PDB entry 6OK1 | X-ray diffraction, 1.70 A resolution | chains A and C of the 4 polymer chains in the assembly

# Chain A (and C)
Name: Lipid-transfer protein
Organism: Thermomonospora curvata (strain ATCC 19995 / DSM 43183 / JCM 3096 / NBRC 15933 / NCIMB 10081 / Henssen B9)
Notes: chain C of this document is another copy of the same molecule, construct and numbering; everything in this record applies to it too
UniProtKB: D1AB74 (D1AB74_THECD); numbering as in UniProt (aligned over 1-391)
Sequence (403 residues; row label = number of the first residue in the row):
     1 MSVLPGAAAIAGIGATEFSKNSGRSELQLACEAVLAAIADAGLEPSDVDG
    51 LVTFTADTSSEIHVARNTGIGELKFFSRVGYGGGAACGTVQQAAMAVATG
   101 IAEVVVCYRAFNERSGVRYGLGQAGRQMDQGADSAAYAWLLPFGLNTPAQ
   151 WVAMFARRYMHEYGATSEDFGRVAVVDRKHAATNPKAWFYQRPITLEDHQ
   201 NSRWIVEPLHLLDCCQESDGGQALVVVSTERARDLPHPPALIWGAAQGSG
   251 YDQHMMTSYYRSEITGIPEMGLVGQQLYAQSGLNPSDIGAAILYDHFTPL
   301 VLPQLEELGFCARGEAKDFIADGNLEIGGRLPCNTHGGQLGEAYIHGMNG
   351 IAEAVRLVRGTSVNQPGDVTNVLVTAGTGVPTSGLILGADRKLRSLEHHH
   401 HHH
Unresolved in the structure: 1-2, 118-127, 395-403 (chain C: 1, 119-128, 394-403)
Sequence notes: expression tag (392-403)
Ion coordination: Na+: Val-48, Ile-70, Glu-72
UniProt features mapped onto this chain:
  - active site: Tyr-294 (Proton acceptor), Tyr-344 (Proton donor)
  - mutagenesis: Gly-82 (G82P: Almost loss of activity), Tyr-294 (Y294F: Almost loss of activity. Loss of activity; when associated with F-344), His-296 (H296A: 13-fold decrease in catalytic efficiency), Tyr-344 (Y344F: 322-fold decrease in catalytic efficiency. Loss of activity; when associated with F-294), His-346 (H346A: 11-fold decrease in catalytic efficiency)
What the authors report for this chain:
  - mutagenesis - G82P, Y294F, H296A (40-fold), Y344F (400-fold), H346A (40-fold): decreased catalytic activity
  - mutagenesis - Y294F/Y344F: abolished catalytic activity
  - catalytic residues: Tyr-294, Tyr-344 (proposed by the authors, not directly observed)
  - contacts within the chain: Tyr-344/His-346 (cation-pi contact)
  - conformationally variable residues (order/disorder transition): Arg-118 to Met-128

# How chain A and chain C interact
Pairs across the interface (101; chain A residue first):
  Val-3(A) / Ser-2(C)  hydrogen bond (backbone-side chain)
  Leu-4(A) / Ser-2(C)
  Leu-4(A) / Thr-99(C)
  Leu-4(A) / Ile-101(C)  hydrophobic
  Thr-55(A) / Arg-78(C)
  Thr-58(A) / Asp-129(C)
  Thr-58(A) / Gly-131(C)
  Thr-58(A) / Ala-132(C)
  Thr-58(A) / Asp-133(C)  hydrogen bond (backbone-backbone)
  Ser-60(A) / Tyr-81(C)  hydrogen bond
  Ser-60(A) / Asp-133(C)  hydrogen bond
  Glu-61(A) / Tyr-81(C)  hydrogen bond
  Ile-62(A) / Tyr-81(C)  hydrogen bond (backbone-side chain)
  Ile-62(A) / Ser-249(C)
  Ile-62(A) / Gln-253(C)
  Ile-62(A) / His-254(C)
  Ile-62(A) / Met-255(C)
  Ile-62(A) / Pro-381(C)  hydrophobic
  His-63(A) / Ala-132(C)
  His-63(A) / Asp-133(C)  salt bridge
  Arg-66(A) / Asp-252(C)  salt bridge
  Arg-66(A) / His-254(C)  hydrogen bond
  Gly-71(A) / Tyr-251(C)
  Glu-72(A) / Ser-249(C)
  Glu-72(A) / Tyr-251(C)
  Glu-72(A) / Leu-272(C)
  Leu-73(A) / Gly-248(C)
  Leu-73(A) / Ser-249(C)  hydrogen bond (backbone-backbone)
  Leu-73(A) / Leu-272(C)
  Lys-74(A) / Gln-247(C)
  Lys-74(A) / Leu-272(C)
  Lys-74(A) / Gln-276(C)
  Phe-75(A) / Gln-92(C)
  Phe-75(A) / Met-95(C)  hydrophobic
  Phe-75(A) / Gln-247(C)
  Phe-76(A) / Tyr-81(C)  hydrophobic
  Phe-76(A) / Gln-247(C)  hydrogen bond (backbone-side chain)
  Phe-76(A) / Gly-248(C)
  Phe-76(A) / Ser-249(C)
  Phe-76(A) / Pro-381(C)  hydrophobic
  Phe-76(A) / Thr-382(C)
  Ser-77(A) / Arg-78(C)
  Ser-77(A) / Gln-92(C)
  Arg-78(A) / Thr-55(C)
  Arg-78(A) / Ser-77(C)
  Arg-78(A) / Arg-78(C)  hydrogen bond (backbone-backbone)
  Tyr-81(A) / Ser-60(C)  hydrogen bond
  Tyr-81(A) / Glu-61(C)  hydrogen bond
  Tyr-81(A) / Ile-62(C)  hydrogen bond (side chain-backbone)
  Tyr-81(A) / Phe-76(C)  hydrophobic
  Gln-91(A) / Ile-101(C)
  Gln-92(A) / Phe-75(C)
  Gln-92(A) / Ser-77(C)
  Gln-92(A) / Gln-92(C)  hydrogen bond
  Met-95(A) / Phe-75(C)  hydrophobic
  Met-95(A) / Met-95(C)  hydrophobic
  Met-95(A) / Ala-96(C)
  Met-95(A) / Thr-99(C)
  Met-95(A) / Ile-101(C)  hydrophobic
  Ala-96(A) / Met-95(C)
  Ala-98(A) / Ser-2(C)
  Thr-99(A) / Ser-2(C)
  Thr-99(A) / Met-95(C)
  Thr-99(A) / Thr-99(C)
  Ile-101(A) / Leu-4(C)  hydrophobic
  Ile-101(A) / Gln-91(C)
  Ile-101(A) / Met-95(C)  hydrophobic
  Ile-101(A) / Ala-245(C)
  Ile-101(A) / Gln-280(C)
  Asp-129(A) / Thr-58(C)
  Gly-131(A) / Thr-58(C)
  Ala-132(A) / Thr-58(C)  hydrogen bond (backbone-backbone)
  Ala-132(A) / His-63(C)
  Asp-133(A) / Thr-58(C)  hydrogen bond (backbone-backbone)
  Asp-133(A) / Ser-60(C)  hydrogen bond
  Asp-133(A) / His-63(C)  salt bridge
  Ala-245(A) / Ile-101(C)
  Gln-247(A) / Lys-74(C)
  Gln-247(A) / Phe-75(C)
  Gln-247(A) / Phe-76(C)  hydrogen bond (side chain-backbone)
  Gly-248(A) / Leu-73(C)
  Gly-248(A) / Phe-76(C)
  Ser-249(A) / Ile-62(C)
  Ser-249(A) / Glu-72(C)
  Ser-249(A) / Leu-73(C)  hydrogen bond (backbone-backbone)
  Ser-249(A) / Phe-76(C)
  Tyr-251(A) / Gly-71(C)
  Tyr-251(A) / Glu-72(C)
  Asp-252(A) / Arg-66(C)  salt bridge
  Gln-253(A) / Ile-62(C)
  His-254(A) / Ile-62(C)
  His-254(A) / Arg-66(C)  hydrogen bond
  Met-255(A) / Ile-62(C)
  Leu-272(A) / Glu-72(C)
  Leu-272(A) / Leu-73(C)
  Leu-272(A) / Lys-74(C)
  Gln-276(A) / Lys-74(C)
  Gln-280(A) / Ile-101(C)
  Pro-381(A) / Ile-62(C)  hydrophobic
  Pro-381(A) / Phe-76(C)  hydrophobic
  Thr-382(A) / Phe-76(C)
Also at the interface, not in a pair above, chain A (48 interface residues in all): Leu-27, Ser-59, Val-79, Ala-136, Gly-250
Also at the interface, not in a pair above, chain C (48 interface residues in all): Leu-27, Ser-59, Val-79, Ala-98, Ala-136, Gly-250

# In short
Chain A and chain C each contribute 48 residues to their interface, with 20 hydrogen bonds and 4 salt bridges.
Polar contacts include His-63(A)/Asp-133(C), Arg-66(A)/Asp-252(C) and Val-3(A)/Ser-2(C). The paper reports
catalytic residues Tyr-294(A) and Tyr-344(A); G82P, Y294F and H296A of chain A, among others, reduce catalytic
activity; 6 substitutions were tested in all.
Chain A and chain C are both Lipid-transfer protein (Thermomonospora curvata (strain ATCC 19995 / DSM 43183 /
JCM 3096 / NBRC 15933 / NCIMB 10081 / Henssen B9)); the structure, Ltp2-ChsH2(DUF35) aldolase, was determined
by X-ray diffraction.
